PDB entry 7UGQ | electron microscopy, 3.40 A resolution | chains A and D of the 18 polymer chains in the assembly

Chain A:
Molecule: Envelope glycoprotein gp120
Source organism: Human immunodeficiency virus 1
Reference sequence: D7S1H2 (D7S1H2_9HIV1); residues 33-506 here correspond to UniProt positions 32-505 (UniProt number = residue number - 1)
Sequence (447 residues; numbered 33 to 506 plus 4 insertion-coded residues; 31 numbers in that range are skipped by the numbering (no residue carries them; nothing is unmodelled there); the number before each row is that of its first residue; a row labelled like 321A-321C holds insertion residues (321A, then the next letters in order)):
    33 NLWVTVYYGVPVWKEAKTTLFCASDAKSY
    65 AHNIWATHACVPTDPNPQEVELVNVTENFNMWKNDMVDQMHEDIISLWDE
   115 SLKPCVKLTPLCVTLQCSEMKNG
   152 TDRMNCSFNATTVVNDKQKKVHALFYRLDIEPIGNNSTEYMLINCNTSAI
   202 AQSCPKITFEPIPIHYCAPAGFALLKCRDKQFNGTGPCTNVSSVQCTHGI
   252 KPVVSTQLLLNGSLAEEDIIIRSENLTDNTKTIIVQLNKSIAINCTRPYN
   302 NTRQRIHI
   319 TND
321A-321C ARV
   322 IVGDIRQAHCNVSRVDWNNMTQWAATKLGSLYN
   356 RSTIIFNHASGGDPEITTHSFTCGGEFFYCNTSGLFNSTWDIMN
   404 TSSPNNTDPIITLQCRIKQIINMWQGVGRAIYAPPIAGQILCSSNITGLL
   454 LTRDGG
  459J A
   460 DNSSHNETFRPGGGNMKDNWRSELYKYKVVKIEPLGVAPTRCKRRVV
Differences from the reference sequence: conflict Asn33 (Asp32 in D7S1H2), Val496 (Ile495 in D7S1H2), Arg500 (Lys499 in D7S1H2), Cys501 (Ala500 in D7S1H2), Lys502 (Arg501 in D7S1H2)
Disulfide bonds: Cys54-Cys74, Cys119-Cys205, Cys126-Cys196, Cys131-Cys157, Cys218-Cys247, Cys228-Cys239, Cys296-Cys331, Cys378-Cys445, Cys385-Cys418
Covalently attached groups: N-acetylglucosamine (NAG) linked to Asn88, Asn156, Asn160, Asn197, Asn234, Asn241, Asn262, Asn276, Asn289, Asn295, Asn301, Asn340, Asn354, Asn386, Asn392, Asn448, Asn461; glycan linked to Asn332, Asn465
From the paper describing this entry:
  - post-translational modification sites: Asn197, Asn234, Asn276, Asn354, Asn386, Asn392, Asn461, Asn465

Chain D:
Molecule: Envelope glycoprotein gp41
Source organism: Human immunodeficiency virus 1
Sequence (129 residues; numbered 518 to 664; 18 numbers in that range are skipped by the numbering (no residue carries them; nothing is unmodelled there); the number before each row is that of its first residue):
   518 VFLGFLGAAGSTMGAASMTLTVQARNLLS
   565 LLKLTVWGIKQLQARVLAVERYLRDQQLLGIWGCSGKLICCTNVPWNSSW
   615 SNRNLSEIWDNMTWLQWDKEISNYTQIIYGLLEESQNQQEKNEQDLLALD
Disulfide bonds: Cys598-Cys604
Covalently attached groups: N-acetylglucosamine (NAG) linked to Asn637

Chain A / chain D interface:
Contacting residue pairs (116; chain A residue first):
  Leu34(A) with Pro609(D); Trp610(D), hydrogen bond (backbone-backbone); Leu619(D), hydrophobic
  Trp35(A) with Thr606(D); Val608(D); Pro609(D); Trp610(D)
  Val36(A) with Thr606(D), hydrogen bond (backbone-side chain); Val608(D), hydrogen bond (backbone-backbone); Trp610(D), hydrophobic; Trp614(D), hydrophobic
  Thr37(A) with Cys604(D); Cys605(D)
  Val38(A) with Leu593(D), hydrophobic; Trp596(D), hydrophobic; Leu602(D); Ile603(D); Cys604(D), hydrogen bond (backbone-backbone); Leu646(D), hydrophobic
  Tyr39(A) with Ser534(D); Leu537(D), hydrophobic; Leu602(D); Ile603(D); Trp623(D), hydrophobic
  Tyr40(A) with Leu537(D); Leu544(D); Tyr586(D); Asp589(D); Gln590(D), hydrogen bond; Leu593(D), hydrophobic; Leu602(D), hydrogen bond (backbone-backbone)
  Gly41(A) with Leu537(D); Gln540(D), hydrogen bond (backbone-side chain)
  Val42(A) with Trp628(D), hydrophobic
  Pro43(A) with Leu523(D), hydrophobic; Ala525(D); Ala526(D), hydrophobic; Gln540(D); Trp628(D)
  Val44(A) with Trp628(D); Leu629(D); Asp632(D)
  Trp45(A) with Leu523(D), hydrophobic; Ala526(D), hydrophobic; Leu629(D)
  Thr50(A) with Leu581(D)
  Thr51(A) with Lys574(D); Ala578(D)
  Phe53(A) with Gln575(D)
  Cys54(A) with Trp571(D), hydrophobic
  His72(A) with Leu565(D)
  Ala73(A) with Thr569(D); Trp571(D); Gln575(D)
  Cys74(A) with Trp571(D)
  Val75(A) with Gln575(D)
  Gln82(A) with Phe522(D)
  Val84(A) with Leu520(D), hydrophobic; Phe522(D); Gly524(D)
  Leu86(A) with Leu523(D)
  Val87(A) with Gly527(D)
  Asn88(A) with Gly527(D)
  Asp107(A) with Val570(D); Trp571(D); Lys574(D)
  Ser110(A) with Val570(D)
  Leu111(A) with Thr569(D); Val570(D), hydrophobic; Trp571(D)
  Glu114(A) with Thr569(D)
  Tyr217(A) with Trp571(D)
  Pro220(A) with Ala578(D), hydrophobic
  Ala221(A) with Leu544(D); Leu545(D); Ala582(D)
  Gly222(A) with Leu544(D); Arg585(D)
  Phe223(A) with Phe522(D)
  Ala224(A) with Phe522(D), hydrophobic
  Lys490(A) with Arg585(D)
  Ile491(A) with Phe522(D), hydrophobic; Leu523(D), hydrophobic; Leu544(D), hydrophobic; Arg585(D), hydrogen bond (backbone-side chain)
  Glu492(A) with Arg585(D), salt bridge
  Pro493(A) with Leu544(D), hydrophobic; Asp589(D)
  Leu494(A) with Asp589(D); Leu592(D), hydrophobic; Leu593(D), hydrophobic; Tyr643(D)
  Val496(A) with Trp610(D), hydrophobic; Trp631(D), hydrogen bond (backbone-side chain); Ile642(D), hydrophobic; Tyr643(D), hydrophobic
  Ala497(A) with Met530(D), hydrophobic; Trp623(D), hydrophobic; Trp628(D), hydrophobic; Trp631(D)
  Pro498(A) with Trp610(D), hydrophobic; Trp623(D), hydrogen bond (backbone-side chain); Trp631(D)
  Thr499(A) with Leu619(D); Trp623(D)
  Arg500(A) with Leu619(D)
  Cys501(A) with Cys605(D), disulfide; Thr606(D)
  Lys502(A) with Asn607(D)
  Arg503(A) with Trp596(D), hydrogen bond (side chain-backbone); Gly597(D); Cys605(D); Thr606(D); Asn607(D), hydrogen bond (backbone-side chain); Glu654(D), salt bridge
  Val505(A) with Asn607(D)
Interface residues without a listed pair, chain A (55 interface residues in all): Lys46, Glu85, Val89, Glu106, Ser244, Gly495
Interface residues without a listed pair, chain D (60 interface residues in all): Gly521, Ala533, Asn543, Ser546, Leu566, Lys567, Gly572, Cys598, Lys601, Gln650
Inter-chain disulfides: Cys501(A)-Cys605(D)

Overview:
Chain A and chain D form an interface of 55 and 60 residues respectively; the contacts include 1 disulfide
bond, 12 hydrogen bonds and 2 salt bridges. Among the polar pairs are Glu492(A)-Arg585(D), Arg503(A)-Glu654(D)
and Val36(A)-Thr606(D). The paper reports modification sites Asn197(A), Asn234(A) and Asn276(A) among others.
Here chain A is Envelope glycoprotein gp120 and chain D is Envelope glycoprotein gp41, both from Human
immunodeficiency virus 1. Entry 7UGQ (Cryo-EM structure of BG24 Fabs with an inferred germline CDRL1 and
10-1074 Fabs in complex with ...) was determined by electron microscopy, deposited together with 7UGM, 7UGP,
7UGN and 7UGO.
